Entry 5R48 (X-ray diffraction, 1.05 A resolution); this record covers chains A and C of the 5 polymer chains in the assembly.

== Chain A ==
Molecule: gamma-chymotrypsin
From: Bos taurus
Notes: EC 3.4.21.1
UniProt: P00766 (CTRA_BOVIN); residues 1-13 here = UniProt positions 1-13
Sequence (13 residues; numbered 1 to 13; the number before each row is that of its first residue):
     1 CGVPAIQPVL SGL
Not modelled in the structure: 11-13

== Chain C ==
Molecule: gamma-chymotrypsin
From: Bos taurus
Notes: EC 3.4.21.1
UniProt: P00766 (CTRA_BOVIN); residue numbers follow UniProt; this construct covers 149-245
Sequence (97 residues; numbered 149 to 245; the number before each row is that of its first residue):
   149 ANTPDRLQQA SLPLLSNTNC KKYWGTKIKD AMICAGASGV SSCMGDSGGP LVCKKNGAWT
   209 LVGIVSWGSS TCSTSTPGVY ARVTALVNWV QQTLAAN
Not modelled in the structure: 149-150
Disulfide bonds: Cys168-Cys182, Cys191-Cys220
Curated features (UniProtKB/Swiss-Prot):
  - active site: Ser195 (Charge relay system)

== Interface between chain A and chain C ==
Contacting residue pairs (5):
  Gly2(A) - Ala206(C)
  Gly2(A) - Trp207(C)  hydrogen bond (backbone-backbone)
  Pro4(A) - Trp207(C)
  Val9(A) - Gln157(C)  hydrogen bond (backbone-side chain)
  Leu10(A) - Gln157(C)
Also at the interface, not in a pair above, chain A (7 interface residues in all): Cys1, Val3, Pro8
Also at the interface, not in a pair above, chain C (5 interface residues in all): Ser159, Gly205

== Overview ==
Chain A and chain C form an interface of 7 and 5 residues respectively, with 2 hydrogen bonds. Polar contacts
include Val9(A)-Gln157(C) and Gly2(A)-Trp207(C). From UniProt: active-site residue Ser195(C) on chain C.
Here chain A is gamma-chymotrypsin and chain C is gamma-chymotrypsin, both from Bos taurus. Entry 5R48
(Crystal Structure of gamma-Chymotrypsin at pH 5.6, room temperature) was determined by X-ray diffraction.
